PDB entry 8CE8 | electron microscopy, 3.81 A resolution | chains B and C of the 9 polymer chains in the assembly

[Chain B]
Protein: Heme exporter protein B
From: Escherichia coli K-12
UniProtKB: P0ABL8 (CCMB_ECOLI); residue numbers follow UniProt; this construct covers 1-220
Amino-acid sequence (220 residues; numbered 1 to 220; the number before each row is that of its first residue):
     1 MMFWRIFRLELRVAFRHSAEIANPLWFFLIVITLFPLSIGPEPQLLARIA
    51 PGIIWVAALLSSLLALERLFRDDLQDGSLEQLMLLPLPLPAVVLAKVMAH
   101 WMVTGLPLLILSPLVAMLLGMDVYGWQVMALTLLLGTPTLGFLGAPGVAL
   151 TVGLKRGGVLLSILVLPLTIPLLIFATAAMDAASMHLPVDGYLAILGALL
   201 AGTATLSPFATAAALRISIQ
Not modelled in the structure: 1

[Chain C]
Protein: Heme exporter protein C
From: Escherichia coli K-12
UniProtKB: P0ABM1 (CCMC_ECOLI); residue numbers follow UniProt; this construct covers 1-245
Amino-acid sequence (245 residues; each row starts with the number of its first residue):
     1 MWKTLHQLAIPPRLYQICGWFIPWLAIASVVVLTVGWIWGFGFAPADYQQ
    51 GNSYRIIYLHVPAAIWSMGIYASMAVAAFIGLVWQMKMANLAVAAMAPIG
   101 AVFTFIALVTGSAWGKPMWGTWWVWDARLTSELVLLFLYVGVIALWHAFD
   151 DRRLAGRAAGILVLIGVVNLPIIHYSVEWWNTLHQGSTRMQQSIDPAMRS
   201 PLRWSIFGFLLLSATLTLMRMRNLILLMEKRRPWVSELILKRGRK
Not modelled in the structure: 1-2, 244-245

[Chain B / chain C interface]
Contacting residue pairs - 40 pairs, chain B then chain C:
  L150(B) with L145(C), hydrophobic; F149(C); A158(C), hydrophobic; L162(C), hydrophobic
  L154(B) with A148(C), hydrophobic; F149(C), hydrophobic
  L160(B) with A144(C); L145(C), hydrophobic; A148(C), hydrophobic
  I163(B) with G141(C)
  L164(B) with G141(C); L145(C), hydrophobic; L162(C), hydrophobic
  P167(B) with F137(C), hydrophobic; L138(C), hydrophobic; I173(C)
  L168(B) with I165(C), hydrophobic; N169(C)
  I170(B) with V134(C), hydrophobic
  P171(B) with I172(C), hydrophobic; I173(C); S176(C)
  I174(B) with S176(C); V177(C), hydrophobic; W180(C), hydrophobic
  F175(B) with S176(C); W179(C), hydrophobic
  A178(B) with W179(C), hydrophobic
  Y192(B) with W179(C), hydrophobic
  L199(B) with I172(C), hydrophobic
  L206(B) with V168(C), hydrophobic
  A210(B) with I161(C); I165(C), hydrophobic
  A213(B) with I161(C), hydrophobic
  A214(B) with I161(C), hydrophobic
  I217(B) with L154(C); R157(C); I161(C), hydrophobic
  Q220(B) with L154(C); R157(C)
Other interface residues (no listed pair), chain B (23 interface residues in all): L143, P146, T151

[Summary]
Chain B and chain C form an interface of 23 and 22 residues respectively.
Chain B is Heme exporter protein B and chain C is Heme exporter protein C, both from Escherichia coli K-12;
the structure, Cytochrome c maturation complex CcmABCDE, was determined by electron microscopy, deposited
together with 8CE1, 8CE5 and 8CEA.
